PDB entry 6NBQ | electron microscopy, 3.10 A resolution | chains C and G of the 17 polymer chains in the assembly

Chain C:
Molecule: NAD(P)H-quinone oxidoreductase subunit 3
From: Thermosynechococcus elongatus (strain BP-1)
Notes: EC 7.1.1.-
UniProtKB: Q8DJ02 (NU3C_THEEB); residue numbers follow UniProt; this construct covers 1-132
Sequence (132 residues; row label = number of the first residue in the row):
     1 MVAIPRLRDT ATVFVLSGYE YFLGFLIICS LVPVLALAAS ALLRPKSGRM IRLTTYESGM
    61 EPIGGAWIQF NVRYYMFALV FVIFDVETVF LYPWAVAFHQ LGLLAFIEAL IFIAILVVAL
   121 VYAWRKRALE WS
Not modelled in the structure: 1-17, 44-64, 132
From the paper describing this entry:
  - conformationally variable residues (helix shift): Glu20 to Leu43

Chain G:
Molecule: NADH-quinone oxidoreductase subunit J
From: Thermosynechococcus elongatus (strain BP-1)
Notes: EC 1.6.5.11
UniProtKB: Q8DL30 (Q8DL30_THEEB); numbering as in UniProt (aligned over 1-200)
Sequence (200 residues; numbered 1 to 200; the number before each row is that of its first residue):
     1 MDLATLTQTI TFFALAAAVI IAALGVVLLD NVVYSAFLLG GVFLSIAGLY ILMNADFVSA
    61 AQILIYVGAV NVLILFAIML VNKRETYTPV PGRWLRQGGA AVVSLGVFAL LTKMILQTPW
   121 QLSSVPPTPD SITTIGQHFF SDFLLPFELA SVLLLMALIG AVVLARRELV LEPEPILGEE
   181 VVPPLELPER PREPVALSEK
Not modelled in the structure: 1-3, 195-200

How chain C and chain G interact:
Pairs across the interface (71; chain C residue first):
  Tyr21(C) - Ile51(G)  hydrophobic
  Phe22(C) - Thr7(G)
  Phe25(C) - Thr7(G)
  Phe25(C) - Ile10(G)  hydrophobic
  Ile28(C) - Thr11(G)
  Ile28(C) - Ala14(G)  hydrophobic
  Ile28(C) - Leu15(G)  hydrophobic
  Leu35(C) - Ala14(G)
  Leu35(C) - Ile21(G)
  Ala38(C) - Ile21(G)  hydrophobic
  Ala39(C) - Ile21(G)  hydrophobic
  Leu42(C) - Ile21(G)
  Phe70(C) - Leu80(G)
  Val72(C) - Ala165(G)
  Tyr74(C) - Phe76(G)
  Tyr75(C) - Leu73(G)  hydrophobic
  Tyr75(C) - Ala161(G)
  Tyr75(C) - Ala165(G)  hydrophobic
  Met76(C) - Ala165(G)
  Met76(C) - Arg166(G)
  Ala78(C) - Leu73(G)
  Ala78(C) - Phe76(G)  hydrophobic
  Leu79(C) - Leu73(G)
  Leu79(C) - Ala161(G)  hydrophobic
  Leu79(C) - Val162(G)
  Val80(C) - Leu158(G)  hydrophobic
  Phe81(C) - Gly68(G)
  Phe81(C) - Ala69(G)  hydrophobic
  Val82(C) - Ala69(G)
  Val82(C) - Leu73(G)  hydrophobic
  Ile83(C) - Leu154(G)
  Ile83(C) - Leu158(G)  hydrophobic
  Val86(C) - Ile65(G)  hydrophobic
  Val86(C) - Leu154(G)  hydrophobic
  Val89(C) - Phe57(G)
  Val89(C) - Ala61(G)  hydrophobic
  Val89(C) - Ile65(G)  hydrophobic
  Phe90(C) - Phe139(G)  hydrophobic
  Phe90(C) - Phe147(G)  hydrophobic
  Pro93(C) - Phe57(G)  hydrophobic
  Pro93(C) - Ile132(G)  hydrophobic
  Pro93(C) - Ile135(G)  hydrophobic
  Pro93(C) - Gly136(G)
  Pro93(C) - Phe139(G)  hydrophobic
  Trp94(C) - Phe140(G)  hydrophobic
  Val96(C) - Ile132(G)  hydrophobic
  Ala97(C) - Thr133(G)
  Leu101(C) - Gly136(G)
  Leu101(C) - Gln137(G)
  Leu101(C) - Phe140(G)  hydrophobic
  Ala105(C) - Phe140(G)
  Glu108(C) - Phe140(G)
  Glu108(C) - Leu144(G)
  Glu108(C) - Glu148(G)
  Ala109(C) - Phe140(G)
  Ile111(C) - Glu148(G)
  Phe112(C) - Phe147(G)
  Phe112(C) - Glu148(G)
  Phe112(C) - Ser151(G)
  Ile115(C) - Ser151(G)
  Ile115(C) - Val152(G)  hydrophobic
  Ile115(C) - Leu155(G)
  Leu116(C) - Ser151(G)
  Ala119(C) - Leu158(G)
  Tyr122(C) - Leu158(G)
  Tyr122(C) - Ile159(G)  hydrogen bond (side chain-backbone)
  Tyr122(C) - Val162(G)  hydrophobic
  Tyr122(C) - Val163(G)
  Tyr122(C) - Arg166(G)
  Lys126(C) - Arg166(G)
  Ala128(C) - Val162(G)  hydrophobic
Interface residues without a listed pair, chain C (47 interface residues in all): Val32, Asn71, Phe84, Asp85, Glu87, Thr88, Tyr92, Gln100, Val118
Interface residues without a listed pair, chain G (44 interface residues in all): Ala17, Ala18, Leu24, Gly25, Leu64, Val70, Ala150, Ala157

Summary:
Chain C and chain G form an interface of 47 and 44 residues respectively; the contacts include 1 hydrogen
bond. The hydrogen-bonded pair is Tyr122(C)-Ile159(G). From the paper: conformational variability at Glu20(C).
Chain C is NAD(P)H-quinone oxidoreductase subunit 3 and chain G is NADH-quinone oxidoreductase subunit J, both
from Thermosynechococcus elongatus (strain BP-1); the structure, T.elongatus NDH (data-set 1), was determined
by electron microscopy together with 6NBX and 6NBY from the same study.
